Entry 6C1X (X-ray diffraction, 1.05 A resolution); this record covers chain A.

[Chain A]
Name: Steroid Delta-isomerase
Organism: Pseudomonas putida
Notes: EC 5.3.3.1
Reference sequence: P07445 (SDIS_PSEPU); residues 1-131 here = UniProt positions 1-131
Sequence (131 residues; numbered 1 to 131; the number before each row is that of its first residue):
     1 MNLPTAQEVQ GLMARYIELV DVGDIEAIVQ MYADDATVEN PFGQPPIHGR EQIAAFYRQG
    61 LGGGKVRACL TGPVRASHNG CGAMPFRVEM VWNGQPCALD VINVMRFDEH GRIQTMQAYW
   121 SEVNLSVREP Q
Disordered / not traced: 128-131
Construct notes: engineered mutation N40 (Asp in P07445), N103 (Asp in P07445)
Bound ions: Mg2+ near D21 (its only coordinating residue here)
Small-molecule neighbours: 3,4-dinitrophenol (DNX): Y16, V20, N40, F56, Y57, G60, L61, V66, F86, V88, M90, L99, V101, N103, M116, A118, W120
Curated features (UniProtKB/Swiss-Prot):
  - active site: Y16 (Proton donor)
  - mutagenesis: Y16 (Y16F: Reduces activity 2000-fold. Reduces activity 10000-fold; when associated with E-103; N-103 or L-103; Y16S: Reduces activity 20-fold), Y32 (Y32S: Reduces activity 4-fold), Y57 (Y57S: Reduces activity 100-fold), W92 (W92A: Slightly reduces activity. Reduces protein stability), L125 (L125A: Slightly reduces activity and reduces protein stability; when associated with A-127), V127 (V127A: Slightly reduces activity and reduces protein stability; when associated with A-125)
From the paper describing this entry:
  - binding site for 3,4-dinitrophenol: Y16, N103
  - contacts within the chain: Y16-Y57 (hydrogen bond)
  - mutagenesis - D103N (13-fold): decreased catalytic activity (citing earlier work)
  - catalytic residues: Y16 (citing earlier work)
  - mutagenesis - D40N: increased binding to phenolate (citing earlier work)

[In short]
Ligands of chain A: 3,4-dinitrophenol. UniProt lists active-site residue Y16 and 6 mutagenesis sites. From the
paper: the catalytic residue Y16; D103N reduces catalytic activity.
Chain A is Steroid Delta-isomerase (Pseudomonas putida); the structure, Crystal Structure of Ketosteroid
Isomerase D40N/D103N mutant from Pseudomonas Putida (pKSI) bound to 3,4-dinitrophenol, was determined by X-ray
diffraction, deposited together with 6C17 and 6C1J.
